Entry 1PQC (X-ray diffraction, 2.80 A resolution); this record covers chains A and B.

[Chain A (and B)]
Name: Oxysterols receptor LXR-beta
From: Homo sapiens
Notes: fragment: Ligand binding domain, residues 213-261; chain B of this document is another copy of the same molecule, construct and numbering; everything in this record applies to it too
Reference sequence: P55055 (NR1H2_HUMAN); residue numbers follow UniProt; this construct covers 213-461
Amino-acid sequence (253 residues; each row starts with the number of its first residue):
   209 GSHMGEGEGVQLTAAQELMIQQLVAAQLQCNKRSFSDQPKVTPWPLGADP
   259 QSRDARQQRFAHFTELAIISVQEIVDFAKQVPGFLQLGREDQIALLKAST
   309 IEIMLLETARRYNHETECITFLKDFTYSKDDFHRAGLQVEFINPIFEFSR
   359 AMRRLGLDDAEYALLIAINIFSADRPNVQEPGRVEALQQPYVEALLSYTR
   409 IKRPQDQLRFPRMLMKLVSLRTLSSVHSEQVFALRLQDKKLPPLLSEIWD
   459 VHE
Disordered / not traced: 209-219, 254-260, 459-461 (chain B: 209-218, 259-260, 459-461)
Sequence notes: insertion (209-212)
Small-molecule neighbours: 444 (N-(2,2,2-trifluoroethyl)-N-{4-[2,2,2-trifluoro-1-hydroxy-1-(trifluoromethyl)ethyl]phenyl}benzenesulfonamide): Phe268, Phe271, Thr272, Leu274, Ala275, Ser278, Ile309, Met312, Leu313, Thr316, Phe329, Tyr335, Phe340, Leu345, Phe349, Ile353, His435, Gln438, Val439, Leu442, Leu449, Leu453, Trp457

[Interface between chain A and chain B]
Pairs across the interface - 29 pairs, chain A then chain B:
  Ile376(A) - Met423(B)  hydrophobic
  Asp382(A) - Ser427(B)
  Gln396(A) - Met423(B)
  Gln397(A) - Leu416(B)
  Val400(A) - Met423(B)  hydrophobic
  Glu401(A) - Leu416(B)
  Leu404(A) - Gln415(B)
  Arg408(A) - Arg408(B)
  Arg408(A) - Gln415(B)
  Gln415(A) - Arg408(B)
  Leu416(A) - Gln397(B)
  Leu416(A) - Glu401(B)
  Leu416(A) - Leu404(B)  hydrophobic
  Phe418(A) - Pro419(B)  hydrophobic
  Pro419(A) - Phe418(B)  hydrophobic
  Pro419(A) - Leu422(B)  hydrophobic
  Arg420(A) - Gln397(B)
  Leu422(A) - Pro419(B)  hydrophobic
  Met423(A) - Gln396(B)
  Leu425(A) - Val426(B)  hydrophobic
  Val426(A) - Leu425(B)
  Val426(A) - Val426(B)  hydrophobic
  Val426(A) - Arg429(B)
  Ser427(A) - Asp382(B)  hydrogen bond
  Arg429(A) - Val426(B)
  Arg429(A) - Arg429(B)
  Arg429(A) - Thr430(B)  hydrogen bond
  Thr430(A) - Arg429(B)  hydrogen bond
  Ser433(A) - Ser433(B)  hydrogen bond
Other interface residues (no listed pair), chain B (21 interface residues in all): Ile376, Val400, Arg420

[Summary]
The chain A/chain B interface involves 21 residues from each chain, with 4 hydrogen bonds. Polar pairs include
Ser427(A)-Asp382(B), Arg429(A)-Thr430(B) and Ser433(A)-Ser433(B). Ligands of chain A: compound 444.
Chain A and chain B are both Oxysterols receptor LXR-beta (Homo sapiens); the structure, Human lxr beta
hormone receptor complexed with T0901317, was determined by X-ray diffraction (same publication as 1PQ6 and
1PQ9).
